9B1W - chains Y and j of the 54 polymer chains in the assembly; structure by electron microscopy, 3.26 A resolution.

== Chain Y ==
Molecule: 23S rRNA
Organism: Mycolicibacterium smegmatis
Sequence (2951 nucleotides; each row starts with the number of its first residue; note: 168 numbers in that range are skipped by the numbering (no residue carries them; nothing is unmodelled there)):
     2 AAGUGUUUAAGGGCGCAUGGUGGAUGCCUUGGCACUGGGAGCCGAUGAAG
    52 GACGUAGGAGGCUGCGAUAAGCCUCGGGGAGCUGUCAACCGAGCGUUGAU
   102 CCGAGGAUGUCCGAAUGGGGAAACCCGGCACGAGUGAUGUCGUGUCACCA
   152 GGCGCUGAAUAUAUAGGCGUCUGGGGGGAACGCGGGGAAGUGAAACAUCU
   202 CAGUACCCGUAGGAAGAGAAAACAAAAUGUGAUUCCGUGAGUAGUGGCGA
   252 GCGAAAGCGGAGGAUGGCUAAACCGUAUGCAUGUGAUACCGGGUAGGGGU
   302 UGUGUGUGCGGGGUUGUGGGACCUAUCUUUCCGGCUCUACCUGGCUGGAG
   352 GGCAGUGAGAAAAUGUUGUGGUUAGCGGAAAUGGCUUGGGAUGGCCUGCC
   402 GUAGACGGUGAGAGCCCGGUACGUGAAAACCCGACGUCUGUCUUGAUGGU
   452 GUUCCCGAGUAGCAGCGGGCCCGUGGAAUCUGCUGUGAAUCUGCCGGGAC
   502 CACCCGGUAAGCCUGAAUACUUCCCAGUGACCGAUAGCGGAUUAGUACCG
   552 UGAGGGAAUGGUGAAAAGUACCCCGGGAGGGGAGUGAAAGAGUACCUGAA
   602 ACCGUGCGCUUACAAUCCGUCAGAGCCCUCGACGUGUCGUGGGGUGAUGG
   652 CGUGCCUUUUGAAGAAUGAGCCUGCGAGUCAGGGACAUGUCGCGAGGUUA
   702 ACCCGGGUGGGGUAGCCGCAGCGAAAGCGAGUCUGAAUAGGGCGUAUCCA
   752 CACAAGAGUGUGUGGUGUAGUGGUGUGUUCUGGACCCGAAGCGGAGUGAU
   802 CUACCCAUGGCCAGGGUGAAGCGCGGGUAAGACCGCGUGGAGGCCCGAAC
   852 CCACUUAGGUUGAAGACUGAGGGGAUGAGCUGUGGGUAGGGGUGAAAGGC
   902 CAAUCAAACUCCGUGAUAGCUGGUUCUCCCCGAAAUGCAUUUAGGUGCAG
   952 CGUCGCAUGUUUCUUGCCGGAGGUAGAGCUACUGGAUGGCCGAUGGGCCC
  1002 CACAGGGUUACUGACGUCAGCCAAACUCCGAAUGCCGGUAAGUCCAAGAG
  1052 UGCGGCAGUGAGACGGCGGGGGAUAAGCUCCGUGCGUCGAGAGGGAAACA
  1102 GCCCAGAUCGCCGGCUAAGGCCCCUAAGCGUGUGCUAAGUGGAAAAGGAU
  1152 GUGCAGUCGCGAAGACAACCAGGAGGUUGGCUUAGAAGCAGCCACCCUUG
  1202 AAAGAGUGCGUAAUAGCUCACUGGUCAAGUGAUUGUGCGCCGAUAAUGUA
  1252 GCGGGGCUCAAGCACACCGCCGAAGCCGCGGCAGCCAACGUGUUGGCUGG
  1302 GUAGGGGAGCGUCCUGCAUCCGGUGAAGCCGCCGAGUGAUCGAGUGGUGG
  1352 AGGGUGUGGGAGUGAGAAUGCAGGCAUGAGUAGCGAUUAGGCAAGUGAGA
  1402 ACCUUGCCCGCCGAAAGACCAAGGGUUCCUGGGCCAGGCCAGUCCGCCCA
  1452 GGGUGAGUCGGGACCUAAGGCGAGGCCGACAGGCGUAGUCGAUGGACAAC
  1502 GGGUUGAUAUUCCCGUACCCGUGUAUGUGCGUCCAUGAUG
  1629 GUAGUCAAGCGAUGGGGUGACGCAGGAAGGUAGCCGUACCGGUCAGUGGU
  1679 AAUACCGGGGUAAGCCUGUAGGGAGUCAGAUAGGUAAAUCCGUCUGGCAU
  1729 AUAUCCUGAGAGGUGAUGCAUAGCCGAGUGAGGCGAAUUCGGUGAUCCUA
  1779 UGCUGCCGAGAAAAGCCUCUAGCGAGGACAUACACGGCCCGUACCCCAAA
  1829 CCAACACAGGUGGUCAGGUAGAGAAUACUAAGGCGUACGAGUGAACUAUG
  1879 GUUAAGGAACUCGGCAAAAUGCCCCCGUAACUUCGGGAGAAGGGGGACCC
  1929 ACAUGGCGUGUAAGCCUUUACGGCCCAAGCGUGAGUGGGUGGCACAAACC
  1979 AGUGAGAAGCGACUGUUUACUAAAAACACAGGUCCGUGCGAAGUCGCAAG
  2029 ACGAUGUAUACGGACUGACGCCUGCCCGGUGCUGGAAGGUUAAGAGGACC
  2079 CGUUAACUCCCUUUGGGGGUGAAGCGGAGAAUUUAAGCCCCAGUAAACGG
  2129 CGGUGGUAACUAUAACCAUCCUAAGGUAGCGAAAUUCCUUGUCGGGUAAG
  2179 UUCCGACCUGCACGAAUGGCGUAACGACUUCUCAACUGUCUCAACCAUAG
  2229 ACUCGGCGAAAUUGCACUACGAGUAAAGAUGCUCGUUACGCGCGGCAGGA
  2279 CGAAAAGACCCCGGGACCUUCACUACAACUUGGUAUUGGUGCUCGAU
  2407 CGUAUUGGGCCUCUAACCUCGGACCGUAUAUCCGGUUCAGGGACAGUGCC
  2457 UGGUGGGUAGUUUAACUGGGGCGGUUGCCUCCUAAAAUGUAACGGAGGCG
  2507 CCCAAAGGUUCCCUCAACCUGGACGGCAAUCAGGUGUUGAGUGUAAGUGC
  2557 ACAAGGGAGCUUGACUGCGAGACGGACAUGUCGAGCAGGGACGAAAGUCG
  2607 GGACUAGUGAUCCGGCACCUCUGAGUGGAAGGGGUGUCGCUCAACGGAUA
  2657 AAAGGUACCCCGGGGAUAACAGGCUGAUCUUCCCCAAGAGUCCAUAUCGA
  2707 CGGGAUGGUUUGGCACCUCGAUGUCGGCUCGUCGCAUCCUGGGGCUGGAG
  2757 CAGGUCCCAAGGGUUGGGCUGUUCGCCCAUUAAAGCGGCACGCGAGCUGG
  2807 GUUUAGAACGUCGUGAGACAGUUCGGUCUCUAUCCGCCGCGCGCGUCAGA
  2857 AGCUUGAGGAAACCUGUCCCUAGUACGAGAGGACCGGGACGGACGAACCU
  2907 CUGGUAUACCAGUUGUCCCACCAGGGGCACGGCUGGAUAGCCACGUUCGG
  2957 ACAGGAUAACCGCUGAAAGCAUCUAAGCGGGAAACCUCUUCCAAGACCAG
  3007 GCUUCUCACCCUCUAGGAGGGAUAAGGCCCCCCGCAGACCACGGGAUUGA
  3057 UAGACCAGACCUGGAAGCCUAGUAAUAGGUGCAGGGAACUGGCACUAACC
  3107 GGCCGAAAACUUAC
Metal / ion sites: Mg2+ site 1 near U7 (its only coordinating residue here); Mg2+ site 2: G13, G14; Mg2+ site 3: G77, G78; Mg2+ site 4: U109, G110; Mg2+ site 5: A116, U117; Mg2+ site 6 near U117 (its only coordinating residue here); Mg2+ site 7: G152, G153; Mg2+ site 8: U163, A164; Mg2+ site 9: G191, U2467; Mg2+ site 10: A195, A196; Mg2+ site 11: A196, C197; Mg2+ site 12 near G204 (its only coordinating residue here); 288 more Mg2+ sites not listed

== Chain j ==
Protein: Large ribosomal subunit protein bL17
Organism: Mycolicibacterium smegmatis
UniProt: A0QSL9 (RL17_MYCS2); numbering as in UniProt (aligned over 2-119)
Sequence (118 residues; numbered 2 to 119; the number before each row is that of its first residue):
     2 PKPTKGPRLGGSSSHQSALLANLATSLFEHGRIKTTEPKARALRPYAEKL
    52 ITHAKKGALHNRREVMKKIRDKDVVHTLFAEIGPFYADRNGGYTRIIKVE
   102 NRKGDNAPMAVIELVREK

== How chain Y and chain j interact ==
Contacting residue pairs (75):
  A1390(Y) / His-16(j)  hydrogen bond to the base
  G1391(Y) / His-16(j)  sugar contact
  G1391(Y) / Asn-23(j)  base contact
  G1392(Y) / Leu-24(j)  sugar contact
  C1393(Y) / Ser-27(j)  hydrogen bond to the sugar
  C1393(Y) / Ile-34(j)  phosphate contact
  C1393(Y) / Thr-36(j)  hydrogen bond to the phosphate
  A1394(Y) / His-31(j)  hydrogen bond to the sugar
  A1394(Y) / Ile-34(j)  phosphate contact
  G1400(Y) / Lys-104(j)  sugar contact
  A1402(Y) / Arg-103(j)  hydrogen bond to the sugar
  A1402(Y) / Gly-105(j)  hydrogen bond to the phosphate
  A1402(Y) / Asp-106(j)  base contact
  C1409(Y) / Asn-23(j)  hydrogen bond to the base
  C1410(Y) / Asn-23(j)  sugar contact
  C1410(Y) / Arg-71(j)  salt bridge to the phosphate
  G1674(Y) / Lys-73(j)  phosphate contact
  G1674(Y) / Asp-74(j)  base contact
  G1674(Y) / His-77(j)  stacking on the base
  U1675(Y) / Arg-63(j)  hydrogen bond to the sugar
  U1675(Y) / Arg-64(j)  base contact
  U1675(Y) / Met-67(j)  base contact
  U1675(Y) / Lys-73(j)  base contact
  G1867(Y) / Asp-106(j)  hydrogen bond to the base
  A1868(Y) / Lys-40(j)  phosphate contact
  A1868(Y) / Asp-106(j)  sugar contact
  A1868(Y) / Ala-108(j)  sugar contact
  G1869(Y) / Leu-10(j)  phosphate contact
  G1869(Y) / Thr-37(j)  phosphate contact
  G1869(Y) / Pro-39(j)  phosphate contact
  G1869(Y) / Lys-40(j)  salt bridge to the phosphate
  G1871(Y) / Lys-6(j)  hydrogen bond to the base
  G1871(Y) / Gly-7(j)  phosphate contact
  U2226(Y) / Pro-8(j)  phosphate contact
  U2226(Y) / Arg-9(j)  hydrogen bond to the phosphate
  C2232(Y) / Asn-107(j)  hydrogen bond to the sugar
  G2233(Y) / Asp-106(j)  sugar contact
  G2233(Y) / Asn-107(j)  sugar contact
  U2913(Y) / Arg-9(j)  hydrogen bond to the sugar
  U2913(Y) / Ser-14(j)  sugar contact
  A2914(Y) / Pro-2(j)  base contact
  A2914(Y) / Thr-5(j)  base contact
  A2914(Y) / Arg-9(j)  salt bridge to the phosphate
  A2914(Y) / Ser-14(j)  phosphate contact
  A2914(Y) / Tyr-47(j)  base contact
  C2925(Y) / Lys-73(j)  hydrogen bond to the sugar
  A2926(Y) / Lys-73(j)  salt bridge to the phosphate
  A2929(Y) / Arg-64(j)  base contact
  G2930(Y) / Arg-64(j)  hydrogen bond to the sugar
  G2931(Y) / Lys-68(j)  hydrogen bond to the phosphate
  G2932(Y) / Lys-68(j)  salt bridge to the phosphate
  G2932(Y) / Arg-71(j)  hydrogen bond to the sugar
  C2934(Y) / Ser-15(j)  phosphate contact
  C3037(Y) / Lys-99(j)  hydrogen bond to the phosphate
  C3038(Y) / Lys-99(j)  salt bridge to the phosphate
  C3039(Y) / Arg-42(j)  salt bridge to the phosphate
  G3043(Y) / Lys-6(j)  hydrogen bond to the base
  G3059(Y) / Arg-45(j)  sugar contact
  G3059(Y) / Gly-93(j)  base contact
  A3060(Y) / Glu-49(j)  hydrogen bond to the sugar
  A3060(Y) / Gly-92(j)  base contact
  C3061(Y) / Thr-53(j)  hydrogen bond to the phosphate
  A3071(Y) / His-61(j)  base contact
  G3090(Y) / His-61(j)  sugar contact
  A3093(Y) / Pro-2(j)  hydrogen bond to the sugar
  A3093(Y) / Lys-3(j)  sugar contact
  A3093(Y) / Pro-4(j)  base contact
  A3093(Y) / Lys-50(j)  salt bridge to the phosphate
  C3101(Y) / Arg-90(j)  hydrogen bond to the sugar
  C3101(Y) / Asn-91(j)  sugar contact
  C3101(Y) / Gly-92(j)  hydrogen bond to the sugar
  C3101(Y) / Gly-93(j)  hydrogen bond to the base
  U3102(Y) / Gly-93(j)  sugar contact
  U3102(Y) / Thr-95(j)  hydrogen bond to the sugar
  A3103(Y) / Arg-96(j)  salt bridge to the phosphate
Also at the interface, not in a pair above, chain Y (48 interface residues in all): G1676, U1870, A2225, G3040, C3062, A3072, G3091, G3092
Also at the interface, not in a pair above, chain j (57 interface residues in all): Gly-12, Ala-19, Leu-21, Lys-35, Pro-46, His-54, Lys-57, Leu-60

== Overview ==
48 residues of chain Y and 57 residues of chain j are in contact, with 26 hydrogen bonds, 9 salt bridges and 1
aromatic stacking contact. Polar pairs include A1390(Y)/His-16(j), C1409(Y)/Asn-23(j) and G1867(Y)/Asp-106(j).
G13(Y) and G14(Y) form the Mg2+ site 2.
Chain Y is 23S rRNA and chain j is Large ribosomal subunit protein bL17, both from Mycolicibacterium
smegmatis; the structure, HWS19 strain WT mycobacterial ribosome, was determined by electron microscopy.
